Entry 9DLF (electron microscopy, 2.85 A resolution); this record covers chains C and A of the 3 polymer chains in the assembly.

# Chain C
Protein: Arabinosyltransferase AftB
Organism: Mycolicibacterium chubuense
Reference sequence: A0A0J6VB96 (A0A0J6VB96_MYCCU); residue numbers follow UniProt; this construct covers 1-668
Sequence (669 residues; each row starts with the number of its first residue):
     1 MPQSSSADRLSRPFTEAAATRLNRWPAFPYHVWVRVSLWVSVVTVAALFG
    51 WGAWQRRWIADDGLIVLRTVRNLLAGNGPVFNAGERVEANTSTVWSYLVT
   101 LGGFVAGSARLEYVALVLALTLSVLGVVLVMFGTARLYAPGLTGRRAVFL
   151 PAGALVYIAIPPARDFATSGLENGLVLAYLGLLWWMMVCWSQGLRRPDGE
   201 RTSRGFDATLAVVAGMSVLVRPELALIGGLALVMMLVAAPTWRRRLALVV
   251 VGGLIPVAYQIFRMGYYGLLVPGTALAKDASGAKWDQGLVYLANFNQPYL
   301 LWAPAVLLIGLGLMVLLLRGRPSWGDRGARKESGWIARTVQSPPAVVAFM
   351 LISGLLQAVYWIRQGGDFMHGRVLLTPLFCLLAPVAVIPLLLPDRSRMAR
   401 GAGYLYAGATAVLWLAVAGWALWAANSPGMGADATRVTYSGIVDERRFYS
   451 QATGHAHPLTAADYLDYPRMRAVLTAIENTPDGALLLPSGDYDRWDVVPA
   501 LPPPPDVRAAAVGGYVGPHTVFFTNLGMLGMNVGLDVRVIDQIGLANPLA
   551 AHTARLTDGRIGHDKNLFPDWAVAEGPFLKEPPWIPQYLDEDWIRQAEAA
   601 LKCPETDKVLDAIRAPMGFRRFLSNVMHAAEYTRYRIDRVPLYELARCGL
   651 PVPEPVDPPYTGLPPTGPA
Disordered / not traced: 1-28, 323-334, 658-669
Differences from the reference sequence: expression tag (669)
Small-molecule neighbours: 6OU ([(2R)-1-[2-azanylethoxy(oxidanyl)phosphoryl]oxy-3-hexadecanoyloxy-propan-2-yl] (Z)-octadec-9-enoate): L137, Y138, A305, L308, I309, G312, L316, R319, P343, P344, V347, A348, L351, I352, L355, L381, L382, P384, V385

# Chain A
Protein: Fab_B3 light chain
Organism: Homo sapiens
Sequence (109 residues; row label = number of the first residue in the row; numbering starts at 0):
     0 DIQMTQSPSSLSASVGDRVTITCRASQSVSSSAVAWYQQKPGKAPKLLIY
    50 SASSLYSGVPSRFSGSRSGTDFTLTISSLQPEDFATYYCQQSPPYGPITF
   100 GQGTKVELK
Cystine bridges: C22-C88

# How chain C and chain A interact
Residue-residue contacts - 5 pairs, chain C then chain A:
  F568(C) with Y94(A)
  D570(C) with Y94(A), hydrogen bond
  Y588(C) with P93(A)
  E591(C) with S29(A)
  W593(C) with Y94(A), hydrophobic
Other interface residues (no listed pair), chain C (9 interface residues in all): P569, L589, D590, D657
Other interface residues (no listed pair), chain A (4 interface residues in all): S27

# Summary
Chain C and chain A form an interface of 9 and 4 residues respectively, with 1 hydrogen bond. The
hydrogen-bonded pair is D570(C)-Y94(A). Chain C binds compound 6OU.
Here chain C is Arabinosyltransferase AftB (Mycolicibacterium chubuense) and chain A is Fab_B3 light chain
(Homo sapiens). Entry 9DLF (Arabinosyltransferase AftB in complex with Fab_B3) was determined by electron
microscopy together with 9DLH, 9DM5, 9DM7 and 9MJB from the same study.
